7SV4 - chain A; structure by X-ray diffraction, 2.06 A resolution.

[Chain A]
Molecule: Surface (S-) layer glycoprotein
Source organism: Paenibacillus alvei
Notes: fragment: SLH domains
Reference sequence: C1JZ07 (C1JZ07_PAEAL); numbering as in UniProt (aligned over 21-193)
Amino-acid sequence (182 residues; numbered 21 to 202; the number before each row is that of its first residue):
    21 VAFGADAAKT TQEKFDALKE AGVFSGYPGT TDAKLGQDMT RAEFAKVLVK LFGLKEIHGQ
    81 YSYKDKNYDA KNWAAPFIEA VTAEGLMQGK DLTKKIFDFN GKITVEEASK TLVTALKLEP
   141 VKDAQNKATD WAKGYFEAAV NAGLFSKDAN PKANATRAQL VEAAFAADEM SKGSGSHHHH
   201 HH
Not modelled in the structure: 21-27, 198-202
Construct notes: expression tag (194-202)
Small-molecule neighbours: D4I (methyl 2-acetamido-4,6-O-[(1S)-1-carboxyethylidene]-2-deoxy-beta-D-mannopyranosyl-(1->4)-2-acetamido-2-deoxy-beta-D-glucopyranosyl-(1->3)-2-acetamido-4,6-O-[(1S)-1-carboxyethylidene]-2-deoxy-beta-D-mannopyranoside): Arg61, Leu106, Met107, Gln108, Gly109, Lys110, Asp111, Leu112, Phe117, Glu127, Lys130, Thr131, Thr149, Trp151
What the authors report for this chain:
  - binding site for D4I: Lys110, Glu127, Thr149, Trp151
  - mutagenesis - G109A (55-fold): decreased binding to D4I

[In short]
Chain A binds compound D4I. From the paper: a binding site for D4I at Lys110, Glu127 and Thr149 among others;
G109A reduces binding to D4I.
Chain A is Surface (S-) layer glycoprotein (Paenibacillus alvei); the structure, Crystal structure of SpaA-SLH
in complex with 4,6-Pyr-beta-D-ManNAc-(1->4)-beta-D-GlcNAc-(1->3)-4,6-Pyr-beta-D-ManNAcOMe, was determined by
X-ray diffraction (same publication as 7SV3, 7SV5 and 7SV6).
